6K1I - chains E and J of the 10 polymer chains in the assembly; structure by X-ray diffraction, 2.75 A resolution.

[Chain E]
Name: Histone H3.1
Source organism: Homo sapiens
UniProt: P68431 (H31_HUMAN); residues 0-135 here correspond to UniProt positions 1-136 (UniProt number = residue number + 1)
Chain sequence (139 residues; each row starts with the number of its first residue; numbers below 1 keep their minus sign (Gly-3 is residue -3)):
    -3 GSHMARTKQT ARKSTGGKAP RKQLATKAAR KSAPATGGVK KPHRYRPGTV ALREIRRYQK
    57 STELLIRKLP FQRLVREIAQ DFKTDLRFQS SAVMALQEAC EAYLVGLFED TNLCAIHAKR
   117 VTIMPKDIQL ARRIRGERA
Unresolved in the structure: -3 to 37, 135
Sequence notes: expression tag (-3 to -1)
Metal / ion sites: Mn2+: Asp77 (shared with 1 residue of chain D)

[Chain J]
Molecule: 147-nt DNA strand
Source organism: Homo sapiens
Sequence (147 nucleotides; row label = number of the first residue in the row; numbers below 1 keep their minus sign (DC-71 is residue -71)):
   -71 CATATATGCC GGTCTCACAC GTGCCTGGAG ACTAGTAAGC GCTTCTAGTG GCGGTTAAAA
   -11 CGCGGTAGAC AGCGCGTACG TGCGTTTAAG CGGTGCTAGA GCTGTCTACG ACCAATTGAG
    49 CGGCCTCGGC ACCGGGATAT ATGGTAC
Metal / ion sites: Mn2+ site 1: DC-71, DA-70; Mn2+ site 2: DC-71, DG27; Mn2+ site 3 near DG-61 (its only coordinating residue here); Mn2+ site 4 near DA-34 (its only coordinating residue here); K+ near DT-26 (its only coordinating residue here); Mn2+ site 5 near DG-19 (its only coordinating residue here); Mn2+ site 6 near DG48 (its only coordinating residue here); Mn2+ site 7 near DG62 (its only coordinating residue here); Mn2+ site 8 near DG71 (its only coordinating residue here)

[Interface between chain E and chain J]
Residue-residue contacts - 27 pairs, chain E then chain J:
  His39(E) with DT70(J), sugar contact
  Arg40(E) with DG-8(J), base contact; DT70(J), phosphate contact; DG71(J), phosphate contact
  Tyr41(E) with DA69(J), phosphate contact; DT70(J), phosphate contact
  Arg42(E) with DA-5(J), salt bridge to the phosphate; DT70(J), hydrogen bond to the phosphate
  Pro43(E) with DT-6(J), phosphate contact; DA-5(J), sugar contact
  Thr45(E) with DA69(J), phosphate contact; DT70(J), hydrogen bond to the phosphate
  Arg63(E) with DA-14(J), sugar contact; DA-13(J), phosphate contact
  Arg72(E) with DT-23(J), salt bridge to the phosphate
  Arg83(E) with DG-24(J), phosphate contact; DT-23(J), phosphate contact
  Phe84(E) with DG-24(J), sugar contact; DT-23(J), hydrogen bond to the phosphate
  Gln85(E) with DG-24(J), phosphate contact
  Ser86(E) with DG-24(J), hydrogen bond to the phosphate
  Arg116(E) with DA-3(J), phosphate contact; DC-2(J), phosphate contact
  Val117(E) with DA-3(J), hydrogen bond to the phosphate
  Thr118(E) with DG-4(J), phosphate contact; DA-3(J), hydrogen bond to the phosphate
  Met120(E) with DC-2(J), phosphate contact
Other interface residues (no listed pair), chain E (18 interface residues in all): Leu82, Lys115

[In short]
18 residues of chain E and 13 residues of chain J are in contact; the contacts include 6 hydrogen bonds and 2
salt bridges. Among the polar pairs are Arg42(E)-DT70(J), Thr45(E)-DT70(J) and Phe84(E)-DT-23(J). DC-71(J) and
DA-70(J) coordinate Mn2+ site 1.
Here chain E is Histone H3.1 and chain J is a 147-nt DNA strand, both from Homo sapiens. Entry 6K1I (Human
nucleosome core particle with gammaH2A.X variant) was determined by X-ray diffraction, deposited together with
6IPU, 6JXD, 6K1J and 6K1K.
